PDB entry 2PLV | X-ray diffraction, 2.88 A resolution | chains 1 and 2 of the 4 polymer chains in the assembly

[Chain 1]
Protein: Human poliovirus type 1 (subunit VP1)
Source organism: Human poliovirus 1
UniProt: P03300 (POLH_POL1M); the construct has insertions or renumbered stretches relative to UniProt, so the offset changes along the chain: 4-6 = UniProt 579-581; 8-10 = UniProt 593-595; 18-302 = UniProt 596-880
Sequence (302 residues; row label = number of the first residue in the row; note: 7 numbers in that range are skipped by the numbering (no residue carries them; nothing is unmodelled there); a row labelled like 6A-6D holds insertion residues (6A, then the next letters in order)):
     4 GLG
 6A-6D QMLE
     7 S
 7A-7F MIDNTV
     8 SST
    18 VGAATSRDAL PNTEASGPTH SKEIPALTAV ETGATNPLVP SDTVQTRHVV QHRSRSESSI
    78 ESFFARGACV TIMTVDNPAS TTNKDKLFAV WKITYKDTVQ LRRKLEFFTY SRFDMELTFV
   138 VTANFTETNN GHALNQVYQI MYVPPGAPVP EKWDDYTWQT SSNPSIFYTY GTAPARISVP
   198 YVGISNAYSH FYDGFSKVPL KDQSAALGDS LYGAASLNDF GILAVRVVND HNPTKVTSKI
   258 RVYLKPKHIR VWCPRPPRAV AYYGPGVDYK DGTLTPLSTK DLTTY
Disordered / not traced: 4-5, 6A-6D, 7A-7F, 18-19
Differences from the reference sequence: conflict Ser8 (Arg593 in P03300), Ser9 (Glu594 in P03300)
Small-molecule neighbours: sphingosine (SPH): Ile110, Tyr112, Met132, Leu134, Ile157, Tyr159, Pro181, Ile183, Ile194, Val196, Val199, Tyr205, Ser206, His207, Asp236, Phe237, Leu240

[Chain 2]
Protein: Human poliovirus type 1 (subunit VP2)
Source organism: Human poliovirus 1
UniProt: P03300 (POLH_POL1M); residues 1-272 here correspond to UniProt positions 69-340 (UniProt number = residue number + 68)
Sequence (272 residues; numbered 1 to 272; the number before each row is that of its first residue):
     1 SPNIEACGYS DRVLQLTLGN STITTQEAAN SVVAYGRWPE YLRDSEANPV DQPTEPDVAA
    61 CRFYTLDTVS WTKESRGWWW KLPDALRDMG LFGQNMYYHY LGRSGYTVHV QCNASKFHQG
   121 ALGVFAVPEM CLAGDSNTTT MHTSYQNANP GEKGGTFTGT FTPDNNQTSP ARRFCPVDYL
   181 LGNGTLLGNA FVFPHQIINL RTNNCATLVL PYVNSLSIDS MVKHNNWGIA ILPLAPLNFA
   241 SESSPEIPIT LTIAPMCCEF NGLRNITLPR LQ
Disordered / not traced: 1-4

[How chain 1 and chain 2 interact]
Pairs across the interface (112; chain 1 residue first):
  Glu48(1) with Ala29(2); Gln196(2); Ile197(2), hydrogen bond (backbone-backbone); Asn199(2), hydrogen bond; Thr202(2), hydrogen bond; Asn203(2)
  Thr49(1) with Ala29(2); Val32(2); Gln196(2), hydrogen bond (backbone-side chain)
  Gly50(1) with His195(2)
  Thr126(1) with Glu129(2)
  Tyr127(1) with Glu129(2), hydrogen bond; Val213(2), hydrophobic; Asn214(2); Ser215(2)
  Ser202(1) with Ser215(2); Leu216(2)
  Asn203(1) with Ser215(2), hydrogen bond (backbone-backbone); Leu216(2); Ser217(2)
  Ala204(1) with Ser215(2)
  Ser206(1) with Ser215(2), hydrogen bond
  Phe208(1) with Glu129(2)
  Tyr209(1) with Glu129(2); Cys131(2); His224(2)
  Asp210(1) with Lys81(2), salt bridge; Glu129(2), hydrogen bond (backbone-side chain); Met130(2); Cys131(2), hydrogen bond (backbone-side chain); His224(2); Asn225(2), hydrogen bond (backbone-backbone)
  Gly211(1) with Lys223(2)
  Phe212(1) with Thr143(2); Ser144(2); Tyr145(2), hydrophobic; Ala148(2), hydrophobic; Lys223(2), hydrogen bond (backbone-backbone)
  Ser213(1) with Lys223(2), hydrogen bond (backbone-side chain)
  Lys214(1) with Lys223(2)
  Val215(1) with Val222(2), hydrophobic; Lys223(2)
  Pro216(1) with Tyr145(2), hydrophobic; Gln146(2); Pro269(2); Arg270(2), hydrogen bond (backbone-backbone)
  Leu217(1) with Leu268(2); Arg270(2), hydrogen bond (backbone-side chain)
  Lys218(1) with Leu268(2), hydrogen bond (backbone-backbone); Pro269(2); Arg270(2), hydrogen bond (backbone-side chain)
  Gln220(1) with Arg270(2), hydrogen bond (backbone-side chain)
  Ser221(1) with Arg270(2)
  Ala222(1) with Arg270(2)
  Asp226(1) with Arg172(2), salt bridge
  Ser227(1) with Arg172(2)
  Leu228(1) with Met141(2)
  Tyr229(1) with Lys81(2); Cys131(2); Leu132(2), hydrogen bond (side chain-backbone); Met141(2), hydrogen bond (backbone-backbone); Thr143(2); Phe174(2)
  Gly230(1) with Met141(2)
  Ala231(1) with Met141(2), hydrophobic
  Cys270(1) with Tyr35(2); Val213(2), hydrophobic
  Pro271(1) with Val192(2); Phe193(2)
  Arg272(1) with Pro128(2), hydrogen bond (side chain-backbone); Glu129(2), hydrogen bond (side chain-backbone)
  Pro273(1) with Thr185(2); Asn189(2); Val192(2); Phe193(2)
  Pro274(1) with Thr185(2)
  Arg275(1) with Asn183(2), hydrogen bond (side chain-backbone); Gly184(2)
  Ala276(1) with Gly184(2), hydrogen bond (backbone-backbone); Thr185(2); Leu186(2)
  Val277(1) with Gly184(2), hydrogen bond (backbone-backbone)
  Tyr280(1) with Ser136(2); Asn137(2), hydrogen bond (side chain-backbone); Thr138(2); Thr139(2); Thr140(2)
  Pro282(1) with Met141(2), hydrophobic
  Gly283(1) with Met141(2)
  Val284(1) with Cys131(2); Leu132(2); Ala133(2); Asn183(2)
  Asp285(1) with Ala133(2); Gly134(2), hydrogen bond (side chain-backbone); Thr140(2); Met141(2), hydrogen bond (side chain-backbone)
  Tyr286(1) with Ala133(2), hydrophobic; Asn137(2); Phe161(2), hydrophobic; Cys175(2), hydrogen bond (side chain-backbone); Pro176(2); Val177(2), hydrogen bond (side chain-backbone); Gly182(2); Gly184(2)
  Lys287(1) with Asn137(2)
  Asp288(1) with Asn137(2), hydrogen bond (backbone-side chain); Phe161(2); Pro163(2)
  Leu291(1) with Phe161(2), hydrophobic; Tyr179(2), hydrogen bond (backbone-side chain)
  Leu294(1) with Leu186(2), hydrophobic
Other interface residues (no listed pair), chain 1 (50 interface residues in all): Val47, Ile201, Thr292
Other interface residues (no listed pair), chain 2 (63 interface residues in all): Asn30, Val127, Asn149, Leu180, Ala190, Asp219, Thr267

[Summary]
50 residues of chain 1 and 63 residues of chain 2 are in contact, with 31 hydrogen bonds and 2 salt bridges.
Polar pairs include Asp210(1)-Lys81(2), Asp226(1)-Arg172(2) and Glu48(1)-Asn199(2). Bound to chain 1:
sphingosine.
Chain 1 is Human poliovirus type 1 (subunit VP1) and chain 2 is Human poliovirus type 1 (subunit VP2), both
from Human poliovirus 1; the structure, Structural factors that control conformational transitions and
serotype specificity in type 3 poliovirus, was determined by X-ray diffraction.
